PDB entry 7KA2 | electron microscopy, 3.60 A resolution | chains B and A of the 4 polymer chains in the assembly

== Chain B (and A) ==
Molecule: Fructose-bisphosphate aldolase A
From: Oryctolagus cuniculus
Notes: EC 4.1.2.13; chain A of this document is another copy of the same molecule, construct and numbering; everything in this record applies to it too
UniProt: P00883 (ALDOA_RABIT); residues 1-363 here correspond to UniProt positions 2-364 (UniProt number = residue number + 1)
Amino-acid sequence (363 residues; numbered 1 to 363; the number before each row is that of its first residue):
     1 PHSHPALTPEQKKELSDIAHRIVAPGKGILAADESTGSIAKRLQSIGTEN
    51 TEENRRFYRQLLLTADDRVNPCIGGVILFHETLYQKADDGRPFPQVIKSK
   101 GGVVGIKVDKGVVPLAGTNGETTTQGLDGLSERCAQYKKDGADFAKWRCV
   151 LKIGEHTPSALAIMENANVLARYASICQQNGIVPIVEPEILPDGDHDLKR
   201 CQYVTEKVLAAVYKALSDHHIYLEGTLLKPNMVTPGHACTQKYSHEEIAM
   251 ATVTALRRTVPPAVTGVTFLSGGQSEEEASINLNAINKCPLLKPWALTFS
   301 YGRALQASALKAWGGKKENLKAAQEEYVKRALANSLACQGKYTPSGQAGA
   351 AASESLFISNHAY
Not modelled in the structure: 1, 345-363
Curated features (UniProtKB/Swiss-Prot):
  - active site: Glu187 (Proton acceptor), Lys229 (Schiff-base intermediate with dihydroxyacetone-P)
  - binding site (beta-D-fructose 1,6-bisphosphate): Arg42, Ser271 to Gly273, Ser300, Arg303
  - site: Cys72 (Essential for substrate cleavage), Lys107 (Essential for substrate cleavage), Lys146 (Alkylation inactivates the enzyme), His361 (Alkylation inactivates the enzyme), Tyr363 (Necessary for preference for fructose 1,6-bisphosphate over fructose 1-phosphate)
  - modified residue: Thr8 (Phosphothreonine), Ser35 (Phosphoserine), Ser38 (Phosphoserine), Lys41 (N6-acetyllysine), Ser45 (Phosphoserine), Lys98 (N6-(2-hydroxyisobutyryl)lysine), Lys107 (N6-acetyllysine), Lys110 (N6-acetyllysine), Ser131 (Phosphoserine), Lys146 (N6-(2-hydroxyisobutyryl)lysine), Ser271 (Phosphoserine), Lys311 (N6-malonyllysine), Lys329 (N6-acetyllysine), Asn360 (Deamidated asparagine)
  - cross-link: Lys41 (Glycyl lysine isopeptide (Lys-Gly) (interchain with G-Cter in SUMO1))

== How chain B and chain A interact ==
Contacting residue pairs (28; chain B residue first):
  Tyr203(B) with His220(A)
  Lys207(B) with Ser217(A), hydrogen bond (side chain-backbone); His220(A), hydrogen bond
  Ala210(B) with Ser217(A)
  Lys214(B) with Lys214(A)
  Ser217(B) with Lys207(A), hydrogen bond (backbone-side chain); Ala210(A)
  His220(B) with Tyr203(A); Lys207(A), hydrogen bond
  Tyr222(B) with Arg258(A)
  Glu224(B) with Arg258(A), salt bridge
  Thr254(B) with Glu224(A)
  Arg257(B) with Pro261(A); Pro262(A), hydrogen bond (side chain-backbone); Ala263(A), hydrogen bond (backbone-backbone)
  Arg258(B) with Tyr222(A); Glu224(A), salt bridge; Pro261(A)
  Thr259(B) with Pro261(A)
  Val260(B) with Pro262(A)
  Pro261(B) with Arg257(A); Arg258(A); Thr259(A)
  Pro262(B) with Arg257(A), hydrogen bond (backbone-side chain); Val260(A)
  Ala263(B) with Arg257(A), hydrogen bond (backbone-backbone); Arg258(A)
  Pro294(B) with Pro294(A), hydrophobic
Interface residues without a listed pair, chain B (22 interface residues in all): Ser3, Glu206, Ala211, Leu223, Trp295
Interface residues without a listed pair, chain A (23 interface residues in all): His2, Ser3, Ala211, Asp218, Leu223, Thr254, Trp295

== In short ==
22 residues of chain B and 23 residues of chain A are in contact; the contacts include 8 hydrogen bonds and 2
salt bridges. Polar pairs include Glu224(B)-Arg258(A), Lys207(B)-Ser217(A) and Lys207(B)-His220(A).
Both chains are Fructose-bisphosphate aldolase A (Oryctolagus cuniculus). Entry 7KA2 (Aldolase, rabbit muscle
(beam-tilt refinement x2)) was determined by electron microscopy together with 7K9L, 7K9X, 7KA3 and 7KA4 from
the same study.
